4A75 - chains A and B; structure by X-ray diffraction, 1.75 A resolution.

Chain A:
Name: LIN28 cold shock domain
Organism: Xenopus (SILURANA) tropicalis
UniProtKB: B4F6I0 (B4F6I0_XENTR); residues 27-114 here = UniProt positions 27-114
Sequence (90 residues; row label = number of the first residue in the row):
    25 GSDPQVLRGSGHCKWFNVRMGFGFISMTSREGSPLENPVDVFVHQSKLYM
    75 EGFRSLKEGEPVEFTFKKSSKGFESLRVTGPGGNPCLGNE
Not modelled in the structure: 114
Differences from the reference sequence: expression tag (25-26)
From the paper describing this entry:
  - binding site for the 6-nt DNA strand: Phe-77
  - binding site for the 6-nt DNA strand (chain B): Trp-39, Phe-48, Phe-66, His-68
  - mutagenesis - W39A, F48A, F66A, H68A, F77A: decreased binding to rlet-f5

Chain B:
Molecule: 6-nt DNA strand
Sequence (6 nucleotides; numbered 3 to 2; the number before each row is that of its first residue):
     3 TTTTT
     2 T
Not modelled in the structure: 2

Interface between chain A and chain B:
Residue-residue contacts - 17 pairs, chain A then chain B:
  Lys-38(A) / DT5(B)  hydrogen bond to the base
  Lys-38(A) / DT7(B)  salt bridge to the phosphate
  Trp-39(A) / DT5(B)  hydrogen bond to the base
  Trp-39(A) / DT6(B)  stacking on the base
  Asn-41(A) / DT6(B)  hydrogen bond to the base
  Phe-46(A) / DT3(B)  sugar contact
  Phe-46(A) / DT4(B)  sugar contact
  Phe-48(A) / DT4(B)  base contact
  Phe-48(A) / DT5(B)  stacking on the base
  Asp-64(A) / DT5(B)  hydrogen bond to the base
  Phe-66(A) / DT3(B)  base contact
  Phe-66(A) / DT4(B)  stacking on the base
  His-68(A) / DT3(B)  stacking on the base
  Ser-93(A) / DT4(B)  hydrogen bond to the base
  Lys-95(A) / DT4(B)  salt bridge to the phosphate
  Phe-97(A) / DT4(B)  hydrogen bond to the base
  Glu-98(A) / DT4(B)  base contact
Also at the interface, not in a pair above, chain A (15 interface residues in all): Met-44, Ser-70, Gly-96

In short:
15 residues of chain A face 5 of chain B across their interface, with 6 hydrogen bonds, 2 salt bridges and 4
aromatic stacking contacts. Among the polar pairs are Lys-38(A)/DT5(B), Trp-39(A)/DT5(B) and Asn-41(A)/DT6(B).
The paper reports a binding site for the 6-nt DNA strand (chain B) at Trp-39(A), Phe-48(A) and Phe-66(A) among
others; W39A, F48A and F66A of chain A, among others, reduce binding to rlet-f5; 5 substitutions were tested
in all.
Here chain A is LIN28 cold shock domain (Xenopus (SILURANA) tropicalis) and chain B is a 6-nt DNA strand.
Entry 4A75 (The Lin28b Cold shock domain in complex with hexathymidine) was determined by X-ray diffraction,
deposited together with 4ALP, 3ULJ and 4A4I.
